Entry 5KBV (electron microscopy, 6.80 A resolution (low resolution: residue-level contacts below are approximate; hydrogen-bond / salt-bridge calls are withheld)); this record covers chains B and C of the 4 polymer chains in the assembly.

[Chain B (and C)]
Molecule: Glutamate receptor 2
Organism: Rattus norvegicus
Notes: chain C of this document is another copy of the same molecule, construct and numbering; everything in this record applies to it too
Reference sequence: P19491 (GRIA2_RAT), isoform P19491-2; aligned to UniProt positions 25-841 over residues 10-826 (the alignment contains insertions or deletions, so no single offset holds)
Chain sequence (822 residues; each row starts with the number of its first residue):
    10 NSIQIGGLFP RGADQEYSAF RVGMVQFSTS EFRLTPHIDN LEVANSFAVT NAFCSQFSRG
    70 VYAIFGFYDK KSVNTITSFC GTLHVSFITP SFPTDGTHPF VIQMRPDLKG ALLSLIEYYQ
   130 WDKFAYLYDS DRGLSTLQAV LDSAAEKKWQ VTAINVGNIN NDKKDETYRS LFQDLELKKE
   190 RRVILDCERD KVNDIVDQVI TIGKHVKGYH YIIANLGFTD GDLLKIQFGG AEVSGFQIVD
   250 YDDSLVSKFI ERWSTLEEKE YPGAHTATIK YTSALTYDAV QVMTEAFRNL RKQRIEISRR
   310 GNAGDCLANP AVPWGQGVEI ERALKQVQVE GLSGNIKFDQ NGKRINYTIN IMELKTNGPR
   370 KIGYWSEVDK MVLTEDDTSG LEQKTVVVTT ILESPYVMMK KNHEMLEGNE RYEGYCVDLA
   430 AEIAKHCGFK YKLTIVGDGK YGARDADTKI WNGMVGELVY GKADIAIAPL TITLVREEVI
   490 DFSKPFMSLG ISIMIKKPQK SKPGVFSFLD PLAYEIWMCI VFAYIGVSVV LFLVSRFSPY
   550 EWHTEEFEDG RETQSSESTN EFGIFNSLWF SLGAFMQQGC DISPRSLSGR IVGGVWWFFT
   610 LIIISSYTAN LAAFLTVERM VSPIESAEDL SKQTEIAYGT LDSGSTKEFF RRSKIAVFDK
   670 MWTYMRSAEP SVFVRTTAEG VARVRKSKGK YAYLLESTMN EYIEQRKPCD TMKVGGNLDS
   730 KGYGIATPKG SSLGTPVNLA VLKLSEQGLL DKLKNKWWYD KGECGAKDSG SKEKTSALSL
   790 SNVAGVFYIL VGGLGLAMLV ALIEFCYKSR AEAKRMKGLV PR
Disordered / not traced: 545-567, 587-592, 818-831
Sequence notes: engineered mutation E241 (Asn256 in P19491), L382 (Val397 in P19491), E384 (Gly405 in P19491), D385 (Asn406 in P19491), L758 (Val779 in P19491); conflict Q392 (Asn413 in P19491); expression tag (827-831)
Curated features (UniProtKB/Swiss-Prot):
  - glycosylation: N355 (N-linked (GlcNAc...) asparagine)
Cystine bridges: C63-C315, C718-C773
Ligand contacts:
  - N-acetylglucosamine (NAG; 2-acetamido-2-deoxy-beta-D-glucopyranose): Q337, N344, N355
  - ZK1 ({[7-morpholin-4-yl-2,3-dioxo-6-(trifluoromethyl)-3,4-dihydroquinoxalin-1(2H)-yl]methyl}phosphonic acid): E402, Y405, Y450, P478, L479, T480, R485, G653, S654, T686, E705, T707, M708, Y732

[Chain B / chain C interface]
Contacting residue pairs (76):
  I481(B) with K493(C)
  T482(B) with E755(C)
  L483(B) with L748(C); K752(C); E755(C)
  E486(B) with K493(C); N747(C); L748(C); L751(C)
  F491(B) with K493(C)
  S492(B) with K493(C)
  K493(B) with I481(C); E486(C); F491(C); S492(C)
  P494(B) with P494(C)
  S497(B) with S497(C)
  P520(B) with L787(C)
  I525(B) with L789(C); V792(C)
  C528(B) with F796(C)
  I529(B) with F796(C)
  A532(B) with F796(C); L799(C)
  G535(B) with L803(C)
  V536(B) with L803(C)
  V539(B) with M807(C)
  L542(B) with M807(C)
  V543(B) with F814(C)
  L596(B) with E813(C)
  S597(B) with A806(C); A810(C); E813(C)
  I600(B) with L805(C); A806(C)
  V601(B) with L803(C); A806(C)
  V604(B) with I798(C); L799(C)
  W605(B) with L799(C)
  F607(B) with F517(C); W526(C)
  F608(B) with V795(C); F796(C); L799(C)
  L610(B) with I613(C)
  I611(B) with F517(C); Y616(C); V795(C)
  S614(B) with Y616(C); T617(C)
  S615(B) with L620(C)
  T617(B) with T617(C)
  A618(B) with T617(C); L620(C); A621(C)
  N619(B) with L624(C); L787(C)
  A622(B) with R628(C)
  F623(B) with R628(C); A786(C)
  T625(B) with T625(C)
  V626(B) with T625(C); R628(C)
  E627(B) with R628(C)
  R628(B) with R628(C)
  N747(B) with E486(C)
  L748(B) with L483(C); E486(C)
  L751(B) with I481(C); L483(C); E486(C)
  K752(B) with L483(C)
  E755(B) with T482(C); L483(C)
  D760(B) with D728(C)
Also at the interface, not in a pair above, chain B (61 interface residues in all): V484, E487, E524, R594, G603, W606, I612, A621, I633, I664, L727, D728, S729, K730, N764
Also at the interface, not in a pair above, chain C (56 interface residues in all): E487, L577, W578, F584, M585, M629, V630, I664, L727, S729, K730, D760, K781, S788, G802, V809

[Overview]
61 residues of chain B face 56 of chain C across their interface. Chain B binds compound ZK1.
N-acetylglucosamine is covalently linked to N355(B).
Both chains are Glutamate receptor 2 (Rattus norvegicus). Entry 5KBV (Cryo-EM structure of GluA2 bound to
antagonist ZK200775 at 6.8 Angstrom resolution) was determined by electron microscopy, deposited together with
5KBS, 5KBT and 5KBU.
